PDB entry 8S35 | electron microscopy, 2.90 A resolution | chains H and L of the 12 polymer chains in the assembly

== Chain H ==
Molecule: crRNA
Source organism: Klebsiella pneumoniae
Sequence (61 nucleotides; each row starts with the number of its first residue; numbers below 1 keep their minus sign (U-6 is residue -6)):
    -6 UUAUCGGCGAGACCGGGAUGCACCUCCCGAAGGGUCUCGGUGUUUCCCCU
    44 GCGUGCGGGGG
Unresolved in the structure: 31-54

== Chain L ==
Molecule: CRISPR type AFERR-associated protein Csf2
Source organism: Klebsiella pneumoniae
Notes: engineered mutation(s): 6xHis-tag
Reference sequence: A0A333ESG5 (A0A333ESG5_KLEPN); residues 1-343 here = UniProt positions 1-343
Amino-acid sequence (350 residues; numbered 1 to 350; the number before each row is that of its first residue):
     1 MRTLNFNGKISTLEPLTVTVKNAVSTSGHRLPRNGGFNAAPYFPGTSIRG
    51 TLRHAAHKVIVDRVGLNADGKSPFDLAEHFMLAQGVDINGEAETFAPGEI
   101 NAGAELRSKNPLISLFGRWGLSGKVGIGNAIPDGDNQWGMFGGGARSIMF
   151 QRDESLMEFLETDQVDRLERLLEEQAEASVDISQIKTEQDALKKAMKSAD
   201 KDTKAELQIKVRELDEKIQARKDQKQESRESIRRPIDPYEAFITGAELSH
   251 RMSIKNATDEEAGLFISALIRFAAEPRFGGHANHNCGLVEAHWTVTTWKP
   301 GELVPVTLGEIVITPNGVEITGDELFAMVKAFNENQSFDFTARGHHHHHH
Unresolved in the structure: 22-26, 65-100, 143-236, 339-350
Construct notes: expression tag (344-350)

== Interface between chain H and chain L ==
Residue-residue contacts - 21 pairs, chain H then chain L:
  G27(H) - Trp119(L)  base contact
  G27(H) - Leu121(L)  phosphate contact
  G27(H) - Ser122(L)  sugar contact
  G27(H) - Gly123(L)  hydrogen bond to the phosphate
  U28(H) - Arg49(L)  salt bridge to the phosphate
  U28(H) - Arg53(L)  hydrogen bond to the phosphate
  U28(H) - Phe116(L)  phosphate contact
  U28(H) - Gly117(L)  phosphate contact
  U28(H) - Arg118(L)  phosphate contact
  U28(H) - Trp119(L)  base contact
  U28(H) - Leu121(L)  phosphate contact
  U28(H) - Ser122(L)  phosphate contact
  U28(H) - Gly123(L)  hydrogen bond to the phosphate
  C29(H) - Arg49(L)  salt bridge to the phosphate
  C29(H) - Arg53(L)  salt bridge to the phosphate
  U30(H) - Lys21(L)  hydrogen bond to the phosphate
  U30(H) - Thr46(L)  phosphate contact
  U30(H) - Ser47(L)  phosphate contact
  U30(H) - Gly50(L)  sugar contact
  U30(H) - Thr51(L)  base contact
  U30(H) - Gly279(L)  base contact
Interface residues without a listed pair, chain L (17 interface residues in all): Gly120, Arg277

== In short ==
The interface between chain H and chain L involves 4 residues on one side and 17 on the other; the contacts
include 4 hydrogen bonds and 3 salt bridges. Polar pairs include G27(H)-Gly123(L), U28(H)-Arg53(L) and
U28(H)-Gly123(L).
Here chain H is crRNA and chain L is CRISPR type AFERR-associated protein Csf2, both from Klebsiella
pneumoniae. Entry 8S35 (DNA-bound Type IV-A3 CRISPR effector in complex with DinG helicase from K. pneumoniae
(state I)) was determined by electron microscopy, deposited together with 8RC2, 8RC3, 8RFJ, 8S36 and 8S37.
